PDB entry 6VQX | electron microscopy, 3.15 A resolution | chains G and K of the 11 polymer chains in the assembly

[Chain G]
Molecule: CRISPR-associated protein Csy3
Source organism: Pseudomonas aeruginosa
Reference sequence: A0A444M080 (A0A444M080_PSEAI); residues 20-360 here correspond to UniProt positions 2-342 (UniProt number = residue number - 18)
Amino-acid sequence (360 residues; each row starts with the number of its first residue):
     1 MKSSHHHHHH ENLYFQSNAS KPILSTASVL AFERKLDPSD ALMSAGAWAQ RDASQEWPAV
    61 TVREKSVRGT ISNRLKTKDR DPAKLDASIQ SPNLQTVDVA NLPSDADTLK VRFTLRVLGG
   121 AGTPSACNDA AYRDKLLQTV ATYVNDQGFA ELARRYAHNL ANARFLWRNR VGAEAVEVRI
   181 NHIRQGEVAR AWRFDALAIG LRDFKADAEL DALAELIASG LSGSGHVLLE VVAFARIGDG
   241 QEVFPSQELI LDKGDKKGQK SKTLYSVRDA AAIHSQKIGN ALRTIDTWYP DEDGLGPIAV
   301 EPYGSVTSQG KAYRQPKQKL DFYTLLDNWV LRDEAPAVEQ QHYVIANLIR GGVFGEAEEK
Not modelled in the structure: 1-22, 358-360
Sequence notes: expression tag (1-19)

[Chain K]
Molecule: CrRNA
Source organism: Pseudomonas aeruginosa
Sequence (60 nucleotides; each row starts with the number of its first residue):
     1 CUAAGAAAUU CACGGCGGGC UUGAUGUCCG CGUCUACCUG GUUCACUGCC GUAUAGGCAG

[Chain G / chain K interface]
Contacting residue pairs - 41 pairs, chain G then chain K:
  Ala31(G) with G17(K), sugar contact
  Phe32(G) with G17(K), hydrogen bond to the sugar; G18(K), sugar contact
  Glu33(G) with G17(K), phosphate contact; G18(K), phosphate contact
  Arg34(G) with G18(K), salt bridge to the phosphate; G19(K), salt bridge to the phosphate
  Ser66(G) with U27(K), phosphate contact
  Val67(G) with U25(K), sugar contact; U27(K), phosphate contact
  Arg68(G) with U25(K), hydrogen bond to the sugar; G26(K), sugar contact; U27(K), hydrogen bond to the phosphate
  Gly69(G) with U25(K), phosphate contact
  Leu94(G) with U27(K), base contact
  Gln95(G) with U25(K), base contact
  Trp167(G) with C20(K), base contact
  Arg168(G) with G23(K), salt bridge to the phosphate; A24(K), salt bridge to the phosphate
  Ser246(G) with U22(K), phosphate contact
  Gln247(G) with U21(K), base contact; U22(K), hydrogen bond to the phosphate; G23(K), hydrogen bond to the phosphate
  Glu248(G) with U21(K), hydrogen bond to the base
  His274(G) with U21(K), salt bridge to the phosphate
  Gln276(G) with G19(K), sugar contact; C20(K), sugar contact; U21(K), hydrogen bond to the phosphate
  Lys277(G) with C20(K), hydrogen bond to the base; U21(K), phosphate contact; U22(K), salt bridge to the phosphate
  Asn280(G) with C20(K), hydrogen bond to the phosphate
  Arg283(G) with G19(K), sugar contact; C20(K), salt bridge to the phosphate
  Glu301(G) with C20(K), phosphate contact
  Thr307(G) with C20(K), base contact
  Arg350(G) with G18(K), hydrogen bond to the sugar
  Gly351(G) with G18(K), sugar contact
  Gly352(G) with G17(K), sugar contact; G18(K), sugar contact
  Val353(G) with G17(K), base contact
Other interface residues (no listed pair), chain G (31 interface residues in all): Thr70, Val97, Ser125, Leu249, Val306

[Overview]
31 residues of chain G face 11 of chain K across their interface; the contacts include 10 hydrogen bonds and 7
salt bridges. Polar contacts include Glu248(G)-U21(K), Lys277(G)-C20(K) and Phe32(G)-G17(K).
Here chain G is CRISPR-associated protein Csy3 and chain K is CrRNA, both from Pseudomonas aeruginosa. Entry
6VQX (Type I-F CRISPR-Csy complex with its inhibitor AcrF6) was determined by electron microscopy, deposited
together with 6VQV and 6VQW.
